PDB entry 7UW9 | electron microscopy, 4.20 A resolution (low resolution: residue-level contacts below are approximate; hydrogen-bond / salt-bridge calls are withheld) | chains D and G of the 31 polymer chains in the assembly

== Chain D ==
Molecule: V-type proton ATPase subunit B2
From: Citrus limon
UniProt: A0A067FXK2 (A0A067FXK2_CITSI); numbering as in UniProt (aligned over 1-488)
Sequence (488 residues; row label = number of the first residue in the row):
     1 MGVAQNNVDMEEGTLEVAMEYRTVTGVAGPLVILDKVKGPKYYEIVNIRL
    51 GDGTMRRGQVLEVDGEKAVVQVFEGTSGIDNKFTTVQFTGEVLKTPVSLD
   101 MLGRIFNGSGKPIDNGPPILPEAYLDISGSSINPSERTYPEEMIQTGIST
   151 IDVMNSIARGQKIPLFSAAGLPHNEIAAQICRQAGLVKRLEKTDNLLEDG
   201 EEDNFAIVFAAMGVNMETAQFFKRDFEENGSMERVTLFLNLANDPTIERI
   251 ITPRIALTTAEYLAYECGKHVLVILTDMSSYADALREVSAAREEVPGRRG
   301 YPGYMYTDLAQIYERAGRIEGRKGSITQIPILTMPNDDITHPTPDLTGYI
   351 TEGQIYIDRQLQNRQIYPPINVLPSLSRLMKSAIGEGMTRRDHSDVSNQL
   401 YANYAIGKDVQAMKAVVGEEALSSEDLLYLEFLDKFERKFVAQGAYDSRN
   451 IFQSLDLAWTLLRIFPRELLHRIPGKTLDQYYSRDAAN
Not modelled in the structure: 1-11, 190-199, 485-488

== Chain G ==
Molecule: V-type proton ATPase subunit E
From: Citrus limon
UniProt: Q9MB46 (VATE_CITUN); residues 1-230 here = UniProt positions 1-230
Sequence (230 residues; each row starts with the number of its first residue):
     1 MNDADVSKQIQQMVRFIRQEAEEKANEISVSAEEEFNIEKLQLVEAEKKK
    51 IRQEYERKEKQVEIRKKIEYSMQLNASRIKVLQAQDDLVSNMMEAASKEV
   101 LNVSRDHNSYKKLLKGLIVQSLLRLKEPAVLLRCRKDDHHLVESVLESAK
   151 EEYAQKLQVHPPEIIVDHHIYLPPGPGHHNAHGPSCSGGVVVASRDGKIV
   201 CENTLDARLDVVFRKKLPEIRKQLVSQVAA
Not modelled in the structure: 1-11, 167-177, 227-230

== Chain D / chain G interface ==
Residue-residue contacts (36):
  Glu-12(D) / Lys-215(G)
  Leu-15(D) / Arg-124(G)
  Leu-15(D) / Arg-208(G)
  Leu-15(D) / Val-212(G)
  Leu-15(D) / Lys-215(G)
  Glu-16(D) / Arg-124(G)
  Val-17(D) / Glu-202(G)
  Val-17(D) / Arg-208(G)
  Met-19(D) / Val-200(G)
  Met-19(D) / Cys-201(G)
  Glu-20(D) / Ile-199(G)
  Glu-20(D) / Val-200(G)
  Tyr-21(D) / Lys-198(G)
  Tyr-21(D) / Ile-199(G)
  Arg-22(D) / Asp-196(G)
  Arg-22(D) / Gly-197(G)
  Arg-22(D) / Lys-198(G)
  Thr-23(D) / Lys-198(G)
  Gly-103(D) / Arg-78(G)
  Arg-104(D) / Ile-79(G)
  Gly-116(D) / Ile-79(G)
  Pro-117(D) / Ile-79(G)
  Pro-117(D) / Leu-82(G)
  Pro-117(D) / Gln-83(G)
  Pro-117(D) / Asp-86(G)
  Leu-120(D) / Gln-85(G)
  Leu-120(D) / Leu-217(G)
  Pro-121(D) / Pro-218(G)
  Pro-121(D) / Arg-221(G)
  Glu-122(D) / Pro-218(G)
  Tyr-124(D) / Arg-214(G)
  Glu-227(D) / Ser-71(G)
  Glu-228(D) / Ile-68(G)
  Gly-230(D) / Ser-71(G)
  Met-232(D) / Arg-78(G)
  Glu-233(D) / Arg-78(G)
Other interface residues (no listed pair), chain D (27 interface residues in all): Thr-14, Lys-36, Asp-100, Leu-102, Ala-123
Other interface residues (no listed pair), chain G (26 interface residues in all): Val-89, Gln-120, Asn-203

== Overview ==
Chain D and chain G form an interface of 27 and 26 residues respectively.
Here chain D is V-type proton ATPase subunit B2 and chain G is V-type proton ATPase subunit E, both from
Citrus limon. Entry 7UW9 (Citrus V-ATPase State 1, H in contact with subunit a) was determined by electron
microscopy, deposited together with 7UWA, 7UWB, 7UWC and 7UWD.
